Entry 7YFE (electron microscopy, 3.40 A resolution); this record covers chains D and c of the 25 polymer chains in the assembly.

Chain D (and c):
Molecule: RNA helicase
Source organism: Mammalian orthoreovirus 3
Notes: EC 3.6.4.13; chain c of this document is another copy of the same molecule, construct and numbering; everything in this record applies to it too
Reference sequence: C9E874 (C9E874_9REOV); residues 1-1275 here = UniProt positions 1-1275
Sequence (1275 residues; each row starts with the number of its first residue):
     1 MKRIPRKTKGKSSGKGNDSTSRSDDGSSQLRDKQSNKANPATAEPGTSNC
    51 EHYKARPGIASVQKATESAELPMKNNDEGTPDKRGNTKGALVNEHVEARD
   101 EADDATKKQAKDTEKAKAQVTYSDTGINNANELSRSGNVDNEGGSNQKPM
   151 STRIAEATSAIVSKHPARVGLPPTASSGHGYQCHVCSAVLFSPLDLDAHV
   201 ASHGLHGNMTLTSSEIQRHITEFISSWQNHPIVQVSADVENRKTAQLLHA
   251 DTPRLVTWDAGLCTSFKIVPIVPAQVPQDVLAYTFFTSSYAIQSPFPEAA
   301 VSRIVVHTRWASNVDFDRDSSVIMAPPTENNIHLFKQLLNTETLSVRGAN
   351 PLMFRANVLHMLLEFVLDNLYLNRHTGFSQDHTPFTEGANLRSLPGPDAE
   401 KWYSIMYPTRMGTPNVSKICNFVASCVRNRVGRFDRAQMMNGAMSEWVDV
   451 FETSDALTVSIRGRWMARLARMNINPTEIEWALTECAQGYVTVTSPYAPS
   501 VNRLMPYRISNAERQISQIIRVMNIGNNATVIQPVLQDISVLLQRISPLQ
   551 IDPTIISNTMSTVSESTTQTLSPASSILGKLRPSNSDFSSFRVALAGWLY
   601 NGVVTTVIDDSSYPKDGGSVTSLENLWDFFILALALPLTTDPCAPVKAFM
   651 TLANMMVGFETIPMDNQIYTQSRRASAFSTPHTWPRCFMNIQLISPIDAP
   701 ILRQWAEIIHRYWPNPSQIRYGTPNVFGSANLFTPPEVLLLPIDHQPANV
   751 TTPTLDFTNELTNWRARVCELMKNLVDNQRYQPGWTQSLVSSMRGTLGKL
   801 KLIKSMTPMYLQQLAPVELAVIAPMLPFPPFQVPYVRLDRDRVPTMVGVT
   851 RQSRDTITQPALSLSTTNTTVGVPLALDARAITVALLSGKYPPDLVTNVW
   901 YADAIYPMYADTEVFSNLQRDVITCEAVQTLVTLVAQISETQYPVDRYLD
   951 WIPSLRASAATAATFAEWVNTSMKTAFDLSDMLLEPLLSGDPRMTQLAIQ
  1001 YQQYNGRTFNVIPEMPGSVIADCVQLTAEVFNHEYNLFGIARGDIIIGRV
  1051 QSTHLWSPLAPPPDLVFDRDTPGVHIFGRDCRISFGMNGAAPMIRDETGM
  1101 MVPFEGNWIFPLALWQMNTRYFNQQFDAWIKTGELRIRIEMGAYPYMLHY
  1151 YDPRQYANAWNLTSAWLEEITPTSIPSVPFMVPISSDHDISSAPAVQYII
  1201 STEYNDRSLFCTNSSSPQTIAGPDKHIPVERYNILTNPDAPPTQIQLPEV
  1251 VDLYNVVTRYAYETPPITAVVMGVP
Unresolved in the structure: 1-212, 235-243 (chain c: 1-181, 207-216, 565-569)

Chain D / chain c interface:
Contacting residue pairs (89):
  Leu281(D) - Met1087(c)  hydrophobic
  Thr284(D) - Phe1085(c)
  Thr284(D) - Tyr1121(c)
  Thr284(D) - Gln1124(c)
  Phe285(D) - Phe1085(c)  hydrophobic
  Phe285(D) - Tyr1121(c)  hydrogen bond (backbone-side chain)
  Tyr290(D) - Arg1120(c)
  Tyr290(D) - Tyr1121(c)  hydrophobic
  Tyr290(D) - Gln1125(c)
  Gln380(D) - Leu955(c)
  Gln380(D) - Arg956(c)  hydrogen bond (side chain-backbone)
  Gln380(D) - Ala957(c)
  Gln380(D) - Ser958(c)  hydrogen bond (side chain-backbone)
  Gln380(D) - Thr961(c)  hydrogen bond
  His382(D) - Asn350(c)  hydrogen bond (backbone-side chain)
  His382(D) - Leu352(c)
  His382(D) - Met353(c)
  Thr383(D) - Leu352(c)
  Pro384(D) - Ala1113(c)  hydrophobic
  Pro384(D) - Gln1116(c)
  Pro384(D) - Pro1172(c)
  Phe385(D) - Arg1079(c)  hydrogen bond (backbone-side chain)
  Phe385(D) - Met1117(c)
  Glu387(D) - Arg956(c)  salt bridge
  Thr409(D) - Arg1079(c)
  Met411(D) - Arg1079(c)  hydrogen bond (backbone-side chain)
  Gly412(D) - Met1117(c)
  Thr413(D) - Arg1079(c)
  Thr413(D) - Cys1081(c)
  Thr413(D) - Arg1082(c)
  Pro414(D) - Cys1081(c)
  Pro414(D) - Arg1082(c)
  Pro414(D) - Ile1083(c)  hydrogen bond (backbone-backbone)
  Pro414(D) - Asn1118(c)
  Pro414(D) - Tyr1121(c)  hydrophobic
  Asn415(D) - Arg1082(c)
  Asn415(D) - Ile1083(c)
  Val416(D) - Arg1082(c)
  Val416(D) - Ile1083(c)
  Val416(D) - Ser1084(c)
  Asn421(D) - Arg1082(c)  hydrogen bond
  Ala424(D) - Asp1080(c)
  Ala424(D) - Arg1082(c)
  Arg428(D) - Arg1079(c)
  Arg436(D) - Gln859(c)  hydrogen bond (backbone-side chain)
  Arg436(D) - Asp991(c)  salt bridge
  Gln438(D) - Gln859(c)
  Gln438(D) - Pro860(c)
  Met439(D) - Pro860(c)
  Met440(D) - Leu862(c)
  Met440(D) - Thr867(c)
  Asn441(D) - Arg851(c)
  Asn441(D) - Ala861(c)
  Asn441(D) - Leu862(c)  hydrogen bond (backbone-backbone)
  Asn441(D) - Leu864(c)
  Asn441(D) - Gly990(c)
  Gly442(D) - Ser989(c)
  Glu480(D) - Tyr669(c)  hydrogen bond
  Glu480(D) - Arg673(c)  salt bridge
  Trp481(D) - Ile668(c)
  Trp481(D) - Tyr669(c)  hydrogen bond
  Thr484(D) - Ile668(c)
  Glu485(D) - Ile668(c)
  Gly489(D) - Ser672(c)  hydrogen bond (backbone-side chain)
  Thr492(D) - Arg673(c)
  Thr492(D) - Arg674(c)
  Thr494(D) - Ala677(c)
  Tyr497(D) - Thr680(c)
  Tyr497(D) - His682(c)
  Tyr497(D) - Thr869(c)
  Ala498(D) - Thr867(c)
  Ala498(D) - Asn868(c)
  Pro499(D) - Thr866(c)
  Asn749(D) - Gly658(c)
  Val750(D) - Gly658(c)
  Thr751(D) - Val657(c)  hydrogen bond (side chain-backbone)
  Thr751(D) - Gly658(c)
  Thr751(D) - Phe659(c)
  Thr752(D) - Phe659(c)
  Val896(D) - Thr621(c)
  Asn898(D) - Val657(c)
  Val899(D) - Asp616(c)
  Val899(D) - Gly618(c)
  Val899(D) - Ser619(c)
  Ala902(D) - Asp616(c)
  Asp903(D) - Asp616(c)  hydrogen bond (backbone-side chain)
  Val1274(D) - Arg674(c)
  Pro1275(D) - Asp610(c)
  Pro1275(D) - Arg674(c)  hydrogen bond (backbone-side chain)
Also at the interface, not in a pair above, chain D (50 interface residues in all): Val280, Asn390, Cys420
Also at the interface, not in a pair above, chain c (57 interface residues in all): Leu339, Pro783, Met846

In short:
50 residues of chain D and 57 residues of chain c are in contact, with 17 hydrogen bonds and 3 salt bridges.
Polar contacts include Glu387(D)-Arg956(c), Arg436(D)-Asp991(c) and Glu480(D)-Arg673(c).
Both chains are RNA helicase (Mammalian orthoreovirus 3). Entry 7YFE (In situ structure of polymerase complex
of mammalian reovirus in virion) was determined by electron microscopy together with 7YED, 7YEV, 7YEZ and 7YF0
from the same study.
